PDB entry 8R8R | electron microscopy, 2.79 A resolution | chains B and C of the 5 polymer chains in the assembly

== Chain B ==
Molecule: pre-mRNA 3' end processing protein WDR33
From: Homo sapiens
UniProt: Q9C0J8 (WDR33_HUMAN); residues 1-413 here = UniProt positions 1-413
Chain sequence (413 residues; row label = number of the first residue in the row):
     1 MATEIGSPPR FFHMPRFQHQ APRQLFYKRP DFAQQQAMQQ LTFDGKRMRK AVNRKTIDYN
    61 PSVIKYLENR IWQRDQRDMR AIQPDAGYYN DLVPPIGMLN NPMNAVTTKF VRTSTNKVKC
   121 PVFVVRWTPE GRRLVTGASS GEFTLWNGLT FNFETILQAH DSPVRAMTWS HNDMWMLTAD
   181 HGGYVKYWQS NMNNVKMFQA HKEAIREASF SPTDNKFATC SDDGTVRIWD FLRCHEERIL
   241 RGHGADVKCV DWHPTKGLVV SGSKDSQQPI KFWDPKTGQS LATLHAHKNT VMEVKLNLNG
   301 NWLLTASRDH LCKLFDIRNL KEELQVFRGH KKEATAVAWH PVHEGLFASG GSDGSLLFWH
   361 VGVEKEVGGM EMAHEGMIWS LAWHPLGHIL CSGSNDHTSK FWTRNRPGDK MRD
Unresolved in the structure: 1-41, 413
UniProt features mapped onto this chain:
  - modified residue: Ala2 (N-acetylalanine), Ser7 (Phosphoserine), Lys46 (N6-acetyllysine)

== Chain C ==
Molecule: Cleavage and polyadenylation specificity factor subunit 4
From: Homo sapiens
UniProt: O95639 (CPSF4_HUMAN), isoform O95639-2; residue numbers follow UniProt; this construct covers 2-244
Chain sequence (285 residues; numbered -40 to 244; the number before each row is that of its first residue; numbers below 1 keep their minus sign (Met-40 is residue -40)):
   -40 MSAWSHPQFE KGGGSGGGSG GSAWSHPQFE KTAGLEVLFQ GPQEIIASVD HIKFDLEIAV
    20 EQQLGAQPLP FPGMDKSGAA VCEFFLKAAC GKGGMCPFRH ISGEKTVVCK HWLRGLCKKG
    80 DQCEFLHEYD MTKMPECYFY SKFGECSNKE CPFLHIDPES KIKDCPWYDR GFCKHGPLCR
   140 HRHTRRVICV NYLVGFCPEG PSCKFMHPRF ELPMGTTEQP PLPQQTQPPA KQRTPQVIGV
   200 MQSQNSSAGN RGPRPLEQVT CYKCGEKGHY ANRCTKGHLA FLSGQ
Unresolved in the structure: -40 to 5, 116-244
Differences from the reference sequence: initiating methionine (-40); expression tag (-39 to 1)
UniProt features mapped onto this chain:
  - zinc finger: Lys35 to Ser61 (C3H1-type 1), Gly62 to Asp89 (C3H1-type 2), Met90 to Pro117 (C3H1-type 3), Glu118 to His142 (C3H1-type 4), Thr143 to Phe169 (C3H1-type 5)
  - modified residue: Ser202 (Phosphoserine)
Ion coordination: Zn2+ site 1: Cys41, Cys49, Cys55, His59; Zn2+ site 2: Cys68, Cys76, Cys82, His86; Zn2+ site 3: Cys96, Cys105, Cys110, His114

== Interface between chain B and chain C ==
Residue-residue contacts (22; chain B residue first):
  Gly45(B) - Phe98(C)
  Lys46(B) - Tyr97(C)
  Arg47(B) - Phe98(C)
  Met48(B) - Phe98(C)  hydrophobic
  Met48(B) - Phe102(C)  hydrophobic
  Met48(B) - Glu104(C)
  Arg49(B) - Ser106(C)  hydrogen bond (backbone-side chain)
  Arg132(B) - Arg73(C)
  Arg133(B) - Arg73(C)  hydrogen bond (side chain-backbone)
  Glu154(B) - Arg73(C)
  Trp175(B) - Phe30(C)  hydrophobic
  Trp175(B) - Met33(C)  hydrophobic
  Tyr187(B) - Phe30(C)  hydrophobic
  Gln189(B) - Met33(C)
  Gln189(B) - Asp34(C)  hydrogen bond
  Asn191(B) - Asp34(C)  hydrogen bond
  Asn191(B) - Gly74(C)
  Asn191(B) - Cys76(C)  hydrogen bond (side chain-backbone)
  Asn191(B) - Lys77(C)  hydrogen bond (backbone-side chain)
  Met192(B) - Lys77(C)
  Asn193(B) - Gly32(C)  hydrogen bond (side chain-backbone)
  Leu232(B) - Pro29(C)  hydrophobic
Interface residues without a listed pair, chain B (20 interface residues in all): Ala51, Thr155, Val195, Lys196, Phe231
Interface residues without a listed pair, chain C (16 interface residues in all): Pro31, Leu75

== In short ==
The interface between chain B and chain C involves 20 residues on one side and 16 on the other; the contacts
include 7 hydrogen bonds. Polar contacts include Arg49(B)-Ser106(C), Arg133(B)-Arg73(C) and
Gln189(B)-Asp34(C). The Zn2+ site 1 is built by Cys41(C), Cys49(C), Cys55(C) and His59(C).
Chain B is pre-mRNA 3' end processing protein WDR33 and chain C is Cleavage and polyadenylation specificity
factor subunit 4, both from Homo sapiens; the structure, Cryo-EM structure of the human mPSF with PAPOA
C-terminus peptide (PAPOAc), was determined by electron microscopy.
